Entry 8JMZ (X-ray diffraction, 1.99 A resolution); this record covers chain A.

Chain A:
Protein: Fibroblast growth factor receptor 1
From: Homo sapiens
Notes: EC 2.7.10.1
UniProt: P11362 (FGFR1_HUMAN); numbering as in UniProt (aligned over 458-765)
Amino-acid sequence (310 residues; each row starts with the number of its first residue):
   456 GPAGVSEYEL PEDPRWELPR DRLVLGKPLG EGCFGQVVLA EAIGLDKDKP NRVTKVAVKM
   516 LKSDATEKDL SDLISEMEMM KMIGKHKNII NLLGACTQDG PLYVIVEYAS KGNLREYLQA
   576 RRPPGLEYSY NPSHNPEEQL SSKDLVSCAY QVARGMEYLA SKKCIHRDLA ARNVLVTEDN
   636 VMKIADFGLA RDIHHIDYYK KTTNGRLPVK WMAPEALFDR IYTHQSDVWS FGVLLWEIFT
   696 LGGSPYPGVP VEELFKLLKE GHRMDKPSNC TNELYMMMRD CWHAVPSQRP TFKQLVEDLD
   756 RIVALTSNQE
Unresolved in the structure: 456-459
Differences from the reference sequence: expression tag (456-457); engineered mutation Ser-584 (Cys in P11362)
Small-molecule neighbours: Sulfatinib (UKI): Leu-484, Gly-485, Val-492, Ala-512, Lys-514, Glu-531, Met-535, Ile-545, Val-559, Val-561, Glu-562, Tyr-563, Ala-564, Ser-565, Gly-567, Asn-568, Glu-571, Arg-627, Leu-630, Ala-640, Asp-641, Asn-659
Curated features (UniProtKB/Swiss-Prot):
  - active site: Asp-623 (Proton acceptor)
  - binding site (ATP): Leu-484 to Gly-490, Lys-514, Glu-562 to Ala-564, Asn-568, Arg-627, Asp-641
  - modified residue (Phosphotyrosine): Tyr-463, Tyr-583, Tyr-585, Tyr-653, Tyr-654, Tyr-730
  - natural variant: Arg-470 (R470L: In HH2), Pro-483 (P483T: In HH2), Gly-490 (G490R: In HRTFDS), Ala-520 (A520T: In HH2), Ile-538 (I538V: In HH2), Asn-546 (N546K: In ECCL), Val-607 (V607M: In HH2), Lys-618 (K618N: In HH2), His-621 (H621R: In HH2), Arg-622 (R622G: In HH2; R622Q: In HH2), Asp-623 (D623Y: In HRTFDS), Arg-627 (R627T: In HRTFDS), 16 further natural variant entries in UniProt
  - mutagenesis: Lys-514 (K514A: Loss of kinase activity), Arg-577 (R577E: Strongly reduced autophosphorylation in response to FGF signaling. No effect on in vitro kinase activity), Arg-609 (R609V: Abolishes interaction with PLCG1), Asp-623 (D623A: Loss of kinase activity), Tyr-653 (Y653F: No effect on kinase activity. Loss of autophosphorylation and kinase activity; when associated with F-654), Tyr-654 (Y654F: Reduced kinase activity. Loss of autophosphorylation and kinase activity; when associated with F-653), Asp-755 (D755V: Abolishes interaction with PLCG1)
What the authors report for this chain:
  - binding site for Sulfatinib: Glu-531, Ala-564, Asn-568

Overview:
Ligands of chain A: Sulfatinib. From UniProt: active-site residue Asp-623, 14 ATP-binding residues and 7
mutagenesis sites. The paper reports a binding site for Sulfatinib at Glu-531, Ala-564 and Asn-568.
Chain A is Fibroblast growth factor receptor 1 (Homo sapiens); the structure, FGFR1 kinase domain with
sulfatinib, was determined by X-ray diffraction (same publication as 8JOT).
